Entry 4LFA (X-ray diffraction, 3.65 A resolution); this record covers chains A and J of the 21 polymer chains in the assembly.

== Chain A ==
Molecule: 16S rRNA
Organism: Thermus thermophilus
Sequence (1522 nucleotides; row label = number of the first residue in the row; note: 42 numbers in that range are skipped by the numbering (no residue carries them; nothing is unmodelled there); a row labelled like 190A-190L holds insertion residues (190A, then the next letters in order); numbering starts at 0):
     0 UUUGUUGGAG AGUUUGAUCC UGGCUCAGGG UGAACGCUGG CGGCGUGCCU AAGACAUGCA
    60 AGUCGUGCGG G
    73 CCGCGGGGUU UU
    88 ACUCCG
    95 UGGUC
   101 AGCGGCGGAC GGGUGAGUAA CGCGUGGGU
  129A G
   130 ACCUACCCGG AAGAGGGGGA CAACCCGGGG AAACUCGGGC UAAUCCCCCA UGUGGACCCG
   190 C
190A-190L CCCUUGGGGUGU
   191 GUCCAAAGGG CUUU
   216 GCCCGCUUCC GGAUGGGCCC GCGUCCCAUC AGCUAGUUGG UGGGGUAAUG GCCCACCAAG
   276 GCGACGACGG GUAGCCGGUC UGAGAGGAUG GCCGGCCACA GGGGCACUGA GACACGGGCC
   336 CCACUCCUAC GGGAGGCAGC AGUUAGGAAU CUUCCGCAAU GGGCGCAAGC CUGACGGAGC
   396 GACGCCGCUU GGAGGAAGAA GCCCUUCGGG GUGUAAACUC CUGAA
   442 CCCGGGACGA AACCCCCGAC GA
   474 GGGGACUGAC GGUACCGGG
   494 GUAAUAGCGC CGGCCAACUC CGUGCCAGCA GCCGCGGUAA UACGGAGGGC GCGAGCGUUA
   554 CCCGGAUUCA CUGGGCGUAA AGGGCGUGUA GGCGGCCUGG GGCGUCCCAU GUGAAAGACC
   614 ACGGCUCAAC CGUGGGGGAG CGUGGGAUAC GCUCAGGCUA GACGGUGGGA GAGGGUGGUG
   674 GAAUUCCCGG AGUAGCGGUG AAAUGCGCAG AUACCGGGAG GAACGCCGAU GGCGAAGGCA
   734 GCCACCUGGU CCACCCGUGA CGCUGAGGCG CGAAAGCGUG GGGAGCAAAC CGGAUUAGAU
   794 ACCCGGGUAG UCCACGCCCU AAACGAUGCG CGCUAGGUCU CUGGGUCU
   848 CCUGGGGGCC GAAGCUAACG CGUUAAGCGC GCCGCCUGGG GAGUACGGCC GCAAGGCUGA
   908 AACUCAAAGG AAUUGACGGG GGCCCGCACA AGCGGUGGAG CAUGUGGUUU AAUUCGAAGX
   968 AACGCGAAGA ACCUUACCAG GCCUUGACAU GCUAGG
 1003A G
  1004 AACCCGGGUG AAAGCCUGGG GUGCCCC
1030A-1030D GCGA
  1031 GGGGAGCCCU AGCACAGGUG CUGCAUGGCC GUCGUCAGCU CGUGCCGUGA GGUGUUGGGU
  1091 UAAGUCCCGC AACGAGCGCA ACCCCCGCCG UUAGUUGCCA GCGGUUCGGC CGGGCACUCU
  1151 AACGGGACUG CCCGCGAAA
  1171 GCGGGAGGAA GGAGGGGACG ACGUCUGGUC AGCAUGGCCC UUACGGCCUG GGCGACACAC
  1231 GUGCUACAAU GCCCACUACA AAGCGAUGCC ACCCGGCAAC GGGGAGCUAA UCGCAAAAAG
  1291 GUGGGCCCAG UUCGGAUUGG GGUCUGCAAC CCGACCCCAU GAAGCCGGAA UCGCUAGUAA
  1351 UCGCGGAUCA G
 1361A C
  1362 CAUGCCGCGG UGAAUACGUU CCCGGGCCUU GUACACACXG CCXGUXACGC CAUGGGAGCG
  1422 GGCUCUACCC GAAGUCGCCG GG
  1446 AGCCUACGGG
  1459 CAGGCGCCGA GGGUAGGGCC CGUGACUGGG GCGAAGUCGU AACAAGGUAG CUGUACCGGA
  1519 AGGUGCGGCU GGAUCCACUC CUUUCU
Unresolved in the structure: 0-4, 1534-1538
Sequence notes: conflict C1534 (A2157 in M26923.1), A1535 (C2158 in M26923.1)
Modified residues: PSU (pseudouridine-5'-monophosphate) at position 516, 7MG (7N-methyl-8-hydroguanosine-5'-monophosphate) at position 527, M2G (N2-dimethylguanosine-5'-monophosphate) at position 966, 5MC (5-methylcytidine-5'-monophosphate) at position 967, 2MG (2N-methylguanosine-5'-monophosphate) at position 1207, 5MC (5-methylcytidine-5'-monophosphate) at position 1400, 4OC (4n,o2'-methylcytidine-5'-monophosphate) at position 1402, 5MC (5-methylcytidine-5'-monophosphate) at position 1404, 5MC (5-methylcytidine-5'-monophosphate) at position 1407, UR3 (3-methyluridine-5'-monophoshate) at position 1498, MA6 (6N-dimethyladenosine-5'-monophoshate) at position 1518, MA6 (6N-dimethyladenosine-5'-monophoshate) at position 1519, PSU (pseudouridine-5'-monophosphate) at position 1540, PSU (pseudouridine-5'-monophosphate) at position 1541
Metal / ion sites: Mg2+ site 1: U12, G22; Mg2+ site 2 near G21 (its only coordinating residue here); Mg2+ site 3: C48, G115; Mg2+ site 4 near G107 (its only coordinating residue here); Mg2+ site 5: G115, A116, G117; Mg2+ site 6: A116, G117, G289; Mg2+ site 7: C121, G124, U125, G236; Mg2+ site 8 near C175 (its only coordinating residue here); Mg2+ site 9 near A195 (its only coordinating residue here); Mg2+ site 10 near G199 (its only coordinating residue here); Mg2+ site 11: G236, C237 (shared with 1 residue of chain Q); Mg2+ site 12 near U264 (its only coordinating residue here); 56 more Mg2+ sites not listed; 4 more K+ sites not listed
Small-molecule neighbours: hygromycin b (HYG): C1403, 5MC_1404, G1405, U1406, G1494, U1495, C1496, G1497, UR3_1498, C1543, U1544

== Chain J ==
Name: ribosomal protein S10
Organism: Thermus thermophilus
Reference sequence: Q5SHN7 (RS10_THET8); residues 1-105 here = UniProt positions 1-105
Amino-acid sequence (105 residues; each row starts with the number of its first residue):
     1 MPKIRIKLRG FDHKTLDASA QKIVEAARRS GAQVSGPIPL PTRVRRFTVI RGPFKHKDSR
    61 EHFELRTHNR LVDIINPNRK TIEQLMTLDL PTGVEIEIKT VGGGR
Unresolved in the structure: 1-2, 102-105

== How chain A and chain J interact ==
Residue-residue contacts (76; chain A residue first):
  G963(A) - Phe54(J)  base contact
  A964(A) - Phe54(J)  sugar contact
  A964(A) - Lys55(J)  hydrogen bond to the sugar
  A969(A) - Lys55(J)  salt bridge to the phosphate
  A969(A) - His56(J)  phosphate contact
  C972(A) - Lys55(J)  sugar contact
  C972(A) - His56(J)  sugar contact
  C972(A) - Lys57(J)  salt bridge to the phosphate
  G973(A) - Pro53(J)  sugar contact
  G973(A) - Phe54(J)  base contact
  G973(A) - Lys55(J)  hydrogen bond to the sugar
  A975(A) - Thr48(J)  base contact
  A975(A) - Arg60(J)  base contact
  G1058(A) - Pro53(J)  base contact
  C1059(A) - Arg51(J)  hydrogen bond to the sugar
  C1059(A) - Pro53(J)  base contact
  C1060(A) - Arg51(J)  salt bridge to the phosphate
  C1060(A) - Gly52(J)  sugar contact
  C1060(A) - His56(J)  hydrogen bond to the sugar
  C1060(A) - Ser59(J)  phosphate contact
  G1061(A) - Arg51(J)  phosphate contact
  G1061(A) - His56(J)  hydrogen bond to the sugar
  A1123(A) - Ser35(J)  hydrogen bond to the sugar
  A1123(A) - Pro37(J)  sugar contact
  A1123(A) - Ile38(J)  sugar contact
  A1123(A) - Pro39(J)  base contact
  G1124(A) - Gln33(J)  hydrogen bond to the phosphate
  G1124(A) - Ser35(J)  phosphate contact
  G1124(A) - Ile38(J)  sugar contact
  U1125(A) - Arg5(J)  hydrogen bond to the base
  U1125(A) - Ser35(J)  hydrogen bond to the phosphate
  U1125(A) - Ile38(J)  sugar contact
  U1125(A) - Leu71(J)  sugar contact
  U1126(A) - Leu40(J)  phosphate contact
  U1150(A) - Pro39(J)  base contact
  U1150(A) - Leu40(J)  hydrogen bond to the sugar
  U1150(A) - Pro41(J)  sugar contact
  A1151(A) - Pro39(J)  sugar contact
  A1151(A) - Leu40(J)  sugar contact
  A1151(A) - Pro41(J)  phosphate contact
  A1151(A) - Thr42(J)  hydrogen bond to the phosphate
  A1151(A) - Arg70(J)  hydrogen bond to the phosphate
  A1152(A) - His13(J)  hydrogen bond to the phosphate
  A1152(A) - Asp17(J)  sugar contact
  A1152(A) - His68(J)  salt bridge to the phosphate
  A1152(A) - Arg70(J)  salt bridge to the phosphate
  C1153(A) - His13(J)  salt bridge to the phosphate
  C1189(A) - Arg51(J)  salt bridge to the phosphate
  G1197(A) - His56(J)  base contact
  G1198(A) - Phe54(J)  sugar contact
  G1198(A) - Lys55(J)  sugar contact
  U1199(A) - Phe54(J)  sugar contact
  G1202(A) - Pro53(J)  base contact
  G1253(A) - Val44(J)  phosphate contact
  G1253(A) - Arg46(J)  salt bridge to the phosphate
  C1254(A) - Arg43(J)  salt bridge to the phosphate
  C1254(A) - Val44(J)  phosphate contact
  C1254(A) - Arg45(J)  salt bridge to the phosphate
  G1255(A) - Arg43(J)  salt bridge to the phosphate
  G1255(A) - Arg45(J)  salt bridge to the phosphate
  U1278(A) - Glu97(J)  hydrogen bond to the base
  U1278(A) - Lys99(J)  hydrogen bond to the base
  A1279(A) - Lys7(J)  sugar contact
  A1279(A) - Arg9(J)  salt bridge to the phosphate
  A1279(A) - Arg43(J)  base contact
  A1280(A) - Lys7(J)  salt bridge to the phosphate
  A1280(A) - Leu40(J)  base contact
  A1280(A) - Pro41(J)  sugar contact
  U1281(A) - Arg5(J)  base contact
  U1281(A) - Lys7(J)  hydrogen bond to the base
  C1366(A) - Arg60(J)  hydrogen bond to the sugar
  C1367(A) - Thr48(J)  hydrogen bond to the sugar
  C1367(A) - Arg60(J)  sugar contact
  C1367(A) - His62(J)  phosphate contact
  G1368(A) - Arg46(J)  hydrogen bond to the sugar
  G1368(A) - His62(J)  salt bridge to the phosphate
Other interface residues (no listed pair), chain A (37 interface residues in all): A965, C970, A1188, A1201
Other interface residues (no listed pair), chain J (37 interface residues in all): Gly36, Ile50, Glu61, Asp73

== Summary ==
The chain A/chain J interface involves 37 residues from each chain; the contacts include 19 hydrogen bonds and
15 salt bridges. Polar contacts include U1125(A)-Arg5(J), U1278(A)-Glu97(J) and U1278(A)-Lys99(J). Ligands of
chain A: hygromycin b. The Mg2+ site 1 is built by U12(A) and G22(A).
Chain A is 16S rRNA and chain J is ribosomal protein S10, both from Thermus thermophilus; the structure,
Crystal Structure of 30S ribosomal subunit from Thermus thermophilus, was determined by X-ray diffraction.
